Entry 4XV3 (X-ray diffraction, 2.80 A resolution); this record covers chains A and B.

[Chain A (and B)]
Protein: Serine/threonine-protein kinase B-raf
From: Homo sapiens
Notes: EC 2.7.11.1; chain B of this document is another copy of the same molecule, construct and numbering; everything in this record applies to it too
Reference sequence: P15056 (BRAF_HUMAN); numbering as in UniProt (aligned over 444-705)
Sequence (292 residues; row label = number of the first residue in the row):
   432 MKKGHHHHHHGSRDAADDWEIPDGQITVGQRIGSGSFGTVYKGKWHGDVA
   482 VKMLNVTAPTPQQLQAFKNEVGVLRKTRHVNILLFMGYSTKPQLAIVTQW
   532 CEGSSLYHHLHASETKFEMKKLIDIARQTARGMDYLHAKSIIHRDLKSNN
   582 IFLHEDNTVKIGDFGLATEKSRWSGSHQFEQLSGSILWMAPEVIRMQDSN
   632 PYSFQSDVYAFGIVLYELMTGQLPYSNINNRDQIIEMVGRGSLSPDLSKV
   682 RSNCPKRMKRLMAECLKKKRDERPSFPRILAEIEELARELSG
Not modelled in the structure: 432-447, 466-468, 488-489, 597-613, 627-630, 718-723 (chain B: 432-447, 465-470, 522-524, 586-588, 596-597, 601-614, 626-630, 719-723)
Sequence notes: expression tag (432-443, 706-723); engineered mutation Ala-446 (Ser in P15056), Ala-447 (Ser in P15056), Ala-543 (Ile in P15056), Ser-544 (Ile in P15056), Lys-551 (Ile in P15056), Arg-562 (Gln in P15056), Asn-588 (Leu in P15056), Glu-600 (Val in P15056), Ser-630 (Lys in P15056), Glu-667 (Phe in P15056), Ser-673 (Tyr in P15056), Arg-688 (Ala in P15056)
Small-molecule neighbours: P02 (N'-{3-[5-(2-aminopyrimidin-4-yl)-2-tert-butyl-1,3-thiazol-4-yl]-2-fluorophenyl}-N-ethyl-N-methylsulfuric diamide): Ser-465, Val-471, Ala-481, Lys-483, Leu-505, Leu-514, Phe-516, Ile-527, Thr-529, Gln-530, Trp-531, Cys-532, Asn-580, Asn-581, Phe-583, Gly-593, Asp-594, Phe-595, Gly-596
Swiss-Prot annotation at these positions:
  - active site: Asp-576 (Proton acceptor)
  - binding site (ATP): Ile-463 to Val-471, Lys-483
  - modified residue: Arg-671 (Omega-N-methylarginine)
  - cross-link: Lys-578 (Glycyl lysine isopeptide (Lys-Gly) (interchain with G-Cter in ubiquitin))
  - natural variant: Arg-462 (R462I: In CRC), Ile-463 (I463S: In CRC), Gly-464 (G464E: In CRC; G464V: In a colorectal cancer cell line), Gly-466 (G466A: In melanoma; G466E: In melanoma; G466V: In LNCR), Ser-467 (S467A: In CFC1), Phe-468 (F468S: In CFC1), Gly-469 (G469A: In NHL; G469E: In CFC1 and colon cancer; G469R: In NHL; G469V: In a colorectal adenocarcinoma sample), Leu-485 (L485F: In CFC1), Lys-499 (K499E: In CFC1; K499N: In CFC1), Glu-501 (E501G: In CFC1; E501K: In CFC1), Leu-525 (L525P: In CFC1), Trp-531 (W531C: In NS7), 10 further natural variant entries in UniProt
  - mutagenesis: Lys-483 (K483S: Reduces kinase activity with MAP2K1), Arg-509 (R509H: Loss of MAP2K1-mediated-BRAF-KSR1 dimerization), Lys-578 (K578R: Blocks EGF-induced ubiquitination and ERK activation), Ile-666 (I666R: No effect on MAP2K1-mediated-BRAF-KSR1 dimerization, however loss of BRAF-mediated phosphorylation of MAP2K1), Arg-671 (R671K: Increased kinase activity and stability in response to EGF treatment)

[How chain A and chain B interact]
Contacting residue pairs (48):
  Asp-448(A) / Arg-506(B)
  Asp-448(A) / Lys-507(B)
  Trp-450(A) / Arg-506(B)
  Trp-450(A) / Lys-507(B)
  Trp-450(A) / Thr-508(B)
  Trp-450(A) / Arg-509(B)
  Trp-450(A) / Tyr-566(B)
  Trp-450(A) / Lys-570(B)
  His-477(A) / His-510(B)  hydrogen bond (backbone-side chain)
  His-477(A) / Arg-562(B)
  His-477(A) / Asp-565(B)  salt bridge
  His-477(A) / Tyr-566(B)
  His-477(A) / Ala-569(B)
  Gly-478(A) / Arg-562(B)
  Asp-479(A) / Arg-562(B)  salt bridge
  Arg-506(A) / Asp-448(B)  salt bridge
  Arg-506(A) / Trp-450(B)
  Arg-506(A) / Arg-509(B)  hydrogen bond (backbone-side chain)
  Lys-507(A) / Trp-450(B)
  Thr-508(A) / Trp-450(B)
  Thr-508(A) / Arg-509(B)  hydrogen bond (backbone-side chain)
  Arg-509(A) / Trp-450(B)
  Arg-509(A) / Leu-505(B)
  Arg-509(A) / Arg-506(B)  hydrogen bond (side chain-backbone)
  Arg-509(A) / Thr-508(B)  hydrogen bond (side chain-backbone)
  Arg-509(A) / Arg-509(B)
  Arg-509(A) / Phe-516(B)  hydrogen bond (side chain-backbone)
  Arg-509(A) / Met-517(B)
  His-510(A) / His-477(B)  hydrogen bond (side chain-backbone)
  His-510(A) / Leu-515(B)
  Val-511(A) / Leu-515(B)
  Leu-515(A) / Arg-509(B)
  Leu-515(A) / His-510(B)
  Leu-515(A) / Val-511(B)
  Phe-516(A) / Arg-509(B)  hydrogen bond (backbone-side chain)
  Met-517(A) / Arg-509(B)
  Met-517(A) / His-510(B)
  Gln-530(A) / Val-511(B)
  Arg-562(A) / Lys-475(B)
  Arg-562(A) / His-477(B)
  Arg-562(A) / Gly-478(B)
  Arg-562(A) / Asp-479(B)  salt bridge
  Asp-565(A) / His-477(B)
  Tyr-566(A) / Trp-450(B)
  Tyr-566(A) / Trp-476(B)  hydrophobic
  Ala-569(A) / His-477(B)
  Lys-570(A) / Trp-450(B)
  Glu-715(A) / Lys-475(B)  salt bridge
Other interface residues (no listed pair), chain A (25 interface residues in all): Lys-475, Trp-476, Leu-505, Glu-586
Other interface residues (no listed pair), chain B (26 interface residues in all): Asp-449, Gln-530, Thr-589, Glu-715

[Overview]
Chain A and chain B form an interface of 25 and 26 residues respectively; the contacts include 8 hydrogen
bonds and 5 salt bridges. Among the polar pairs are His-477(A)/Asp-565(B), Asp-479(A)/Arg-562(B) and
Arg-506(A)/Asp-448(B). Bound to chain A: compound P02.
Chain A and chain B are both Serine/threonine-protein kinase B-raf (Homo sapiens); the structure, B-Raf Kinase
V600E oncogenic mutant in complex with PLX7922, was determined by X-ray diffraction together with 4XV1, 4XV2
and 4XV9 from the same study.
